PDB entry 3KLH | X-ray diffraction, 2.90 A resolution | chains A and E of the 6 polymer chains in the assembly

[Chain A]
Name: Reverse transcriptase/ribonuclease H
From: Human immunodeficiency virus type 1
Notes: EC 2.7.7.49, 2.7.7.7, 3.1.26.4
UniProt: P03366 (POL_HV1B1); residues 1-562 here correspond to UniProt positions 600-1161 (UniProt number = residue number + 599)
Sequence (564 residues; numbered -1 to 562; the number before each row is that of its first residue; numbers below 1 keep their minus sign (Met-1 is residue -1)):
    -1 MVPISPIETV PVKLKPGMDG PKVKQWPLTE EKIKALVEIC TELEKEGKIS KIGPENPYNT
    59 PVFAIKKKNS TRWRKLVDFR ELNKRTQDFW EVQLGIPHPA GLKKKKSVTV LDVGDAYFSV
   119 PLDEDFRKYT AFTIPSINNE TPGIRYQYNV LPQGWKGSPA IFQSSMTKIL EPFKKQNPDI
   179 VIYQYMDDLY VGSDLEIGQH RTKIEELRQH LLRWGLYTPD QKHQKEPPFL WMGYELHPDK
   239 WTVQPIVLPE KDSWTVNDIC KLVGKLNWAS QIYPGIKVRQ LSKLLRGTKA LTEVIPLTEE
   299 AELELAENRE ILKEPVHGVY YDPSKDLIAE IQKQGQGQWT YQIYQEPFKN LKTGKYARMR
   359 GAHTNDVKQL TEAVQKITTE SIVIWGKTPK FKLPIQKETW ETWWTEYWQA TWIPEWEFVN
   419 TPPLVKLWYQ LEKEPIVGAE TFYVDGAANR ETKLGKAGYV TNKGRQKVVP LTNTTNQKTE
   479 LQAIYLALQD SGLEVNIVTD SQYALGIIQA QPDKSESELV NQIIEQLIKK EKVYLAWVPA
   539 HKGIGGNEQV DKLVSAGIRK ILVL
Not modelled in the structure: -1 to 0, 559-562
Sequence notes: expression tag (-1 to 0); engineered mutation Leu41 (Met640 in P03366), Asn67 (Asp666 in P03366), Arg70 (Lys669 in P03366), Tyr215 (Thr814 in P03366), Gln219 (Lys818 in P03366), Cys258 (Gln857 in P03366), Ser280 (Cys879 in P03366)
Metal / ion sites: Mg2+: Asp443, Glu478, Asp498
Swiss-Prot annotation at these positions:
  - region: Phe227 to His235 (RT 'primer grip')
  - motif: Trp398 to Trp414 (Tryptophan repeat motif)
  - binding site (Mg(2+)): Asp110, Asp185, Asp186, Asp443, Glu478, Asp498, Asp549
  - site: Trp401 (Essential for RT p66/p51 heterodimerization), Trp414 (Essential for RT p66/p51 heterodimerization), Phe440, Tyr441 (Cleavage)

[Chain E]
Molecule: 27-nt DNA strand
Sequence (27 nucleotides; numbered 701 to 727; the number before each row is that of its first residue):
   701 ATGCTAGGCG CCCGAACAGG GACTGTG
Not modelled in the structure: 701-702, 727

[Interface between chain A and chain E]
Contacting residue pairs (41):
  Phe61(A) with DG703(E), sugar contact; DC704(E), phosphate contact
  Ile63(A) with DG703(E), base contact
  Leu74(A) with DC704(E), sugar contact
  Asn81(A) with DA706(E), sugar contact
  Glu89(A) with DG707(E), phosphate contact; DG708(E), phosphate contact
  Gln91(A) with DG708(E), sugar contact
  Leu92(A) with DC709(E), sugar contact
  Gly93(A) with DC709(E), sugar contact
  Ile94(A) with DG708(E), base contact
  Gln151(A) with DT705(E), hydrogen bond to the base
  Gly152(A) with DT705(E), base contact; DA706(E), sugar contact
  Lys154(A) with DA706(E), phosphate contact; DG707(E), phosphate contact
  Pro157(A) with DG707(E), sugar contact
  Tyr183(A) with DG707(E), base contact; DG708(E), base contact
  Met184(A) with DG707(E), base contact
  Asn265(A) with DC711(E), hydrogen bond to the sugar
  Ser280(A) with DC712(E), hydrogen bond to the phosphate; DC713(E), phosphate contact
  Lys281(A) with DC713(E), salt bridge to the phosphate
  Leu283(A) with DC713(E), sugar contact
  Arg284(A) with DG714(E), phosphate contact
  Gly285(A) with DC713(E), phosphate contact; DG714(E), hydrogen bond to the phosphate
  Thr286(A) with DA715(E), phosphate contact
  Lys353(A) with DC711(E), hydrogen bond to the phosphate; DC712(E), salt bridge to the phosphate
  Tyr354(A) with DC711(E), phosphate contact
  Arg448(A) with DC723(E), base contact; DT724(E), sugar contact
  Glu449(A) with DT724(E), phosphate contact; DG725(E), phosphate contact
  Asn474(A) with DC723(E), sugar contact
  Gln500(A) with DA722(E), hydrogen bond to the phosphate
  His539(A) with DC723(E), salt bridge to the phosphate
  Ile556(A) with DT724(E), phosphate contact
  Arg557(A) with DT724(E), salt bridge to the phosphate
Interface residues without a listed pair, chain A (34 interface residues in all): Arg78, Trp153, Ala355

[Overview]
The interface between chain A and chain E involves 34 residues on one side and 16 on the other, with 6
hydrogen bonds and 4 salt bridges. Polar contacts include Gln151(A)-DT705(E), Asn265(A)-DC711(E) and
Ser280(A)-DC712(E). Curated annotation (UniProt) lists 7 Mg2+-binding residues on chain A.
Chain A is Reverse transcriptase/ribonuclease H (Human immunodeficiency virus type 1) and chain E is a 27-nt
DNA strand; the structure, Crystal structure of AZT-Resistant HIV-1 Reverse Transcriptase crosslinked to
post-translocation AZTMP-Terminated DNA (COMPLEX P), was determined by X-ray diffraction, deposited together
with 3KLE, 3KLF, 3KLG and 3KLI.
